5EGI - chains A and C of the 3 polymer chains in the assembly; structure by X-ray diffraction, 3.30 A resolution.

Chain A (and C):
Name: Uncharacterized protein Y57A10A.10
Source organism: Caenorhabditis elegans
Notes: chain C of this document is another copy of the same molecule, construct and numbering; everything in this record applies to it too
Reference sequence: Q9NA75 (Q9NA75_CAEEL); residues 1-251 here = UniProt positions 1-251
Sequence (257 residues; numbered 1 to 257; the number before each row is that of its first residue):
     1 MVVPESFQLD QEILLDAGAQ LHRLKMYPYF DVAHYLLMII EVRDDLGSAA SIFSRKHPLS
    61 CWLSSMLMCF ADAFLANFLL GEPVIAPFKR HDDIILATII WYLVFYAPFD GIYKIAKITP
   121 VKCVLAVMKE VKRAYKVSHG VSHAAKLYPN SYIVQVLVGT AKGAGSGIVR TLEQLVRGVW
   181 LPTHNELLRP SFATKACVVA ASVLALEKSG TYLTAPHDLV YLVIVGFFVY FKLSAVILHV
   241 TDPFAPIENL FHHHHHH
Not modelled in the structure: 1-7, 240-257
Sequence notes: expression tag (252-257)
UniProt features mapped onto this chain:
  - binding site (a 1,2-diacyl-sn-glycero-3-phospho-(1D-myo-inositol-4,5-bisphosphate)): K129, R133, S166

How chain A and chain C interact:
Residue-residue contacts (26; chain A residue first):
  F78(A) - F78(C)  hydrophobic
  P83(A) - L79(C)
  P83(A) - L80(C)
  P83(A) - G81(C)
  P83(A) - Y148(C)
  V84(A) - F78(C)
  V84(A) - L79(C)  hydrogen bond (backbone-backbone)
  I85(A) - L79(C)  hydrogen bond (backbone-backbone)
  I85(A) - V154(C)  hydrophobic
  I85(A) - L157(C)  hydrophobic
  F88(A) - I153(C)  hydrophobic
  F88(A) - V154(C)  hydrophobic
  F88(A) - L157(C)  hydrophobic
  K89(A) - Y148(C)
  K89(A) - S151(C)
  K89(A) - V154(C)
  H91(A) - N150(C)
  H91(A) - S151(C)
  H91(A) - Y152(C)  hydrogen bond (side chain-backbone)
  H91(A) - I153(C)
  I94(A) - I153(C)  hydrophobic
  L175(A) - L175(C)  hydrophobic
  L175(A) - W180(C)
  V176(A) - T171(C)
  V176(A) - L172(C)  hydrophobic
  G178(A) - W180(C)
Interface residues without a listed pair, chain A (14 interface residues in all): K56, L59, G81
Interface residues without a listed pair, chain C (18 interface residues in all): V158, K195, V198

Overview:
14 residues of chain A and 18 residues of chain C are in contact, with 3 hydrogen bonds. Among the polar pairs
are H91(A)-Y152(C), V84(A)-L79(C) and I85(A)-L79(C). From UniProt: 3 residues binding
1,2-diacyl-sn-glycero-3-phospho-(1D-myo-inositol-4,5-bisphosphate) on chain A.
Both chains are Uncharacterized protein Y57A10A.10 (Caenorhabditis elegans). Entry 5EGI (Structure of a
Trimeric Intracellular Cation channel from C. elegans with bound Ca2+) was determined by X-ray diffraction
together with 5EIK from the same study.
